Entry 5GXZ (X-ray diffraction, 2.05 A resolution); this record covers chains A and B.

# Chain A (and B)
Molecule: Glucanase
Source organism: Clostridium thermocellum
Notes: EC 3.2.1.-; chain B of this document is another copy of the same molecule, construct and numbering; everything in this record applies to it too
UniProtKB: Q9AJF8 (Q9AJF8_CLOTM); numbering as in UniProt (aligned over 28-628)
Sequence (610 residues; numbered 27 to 636; the number before each row is that of its first residue):
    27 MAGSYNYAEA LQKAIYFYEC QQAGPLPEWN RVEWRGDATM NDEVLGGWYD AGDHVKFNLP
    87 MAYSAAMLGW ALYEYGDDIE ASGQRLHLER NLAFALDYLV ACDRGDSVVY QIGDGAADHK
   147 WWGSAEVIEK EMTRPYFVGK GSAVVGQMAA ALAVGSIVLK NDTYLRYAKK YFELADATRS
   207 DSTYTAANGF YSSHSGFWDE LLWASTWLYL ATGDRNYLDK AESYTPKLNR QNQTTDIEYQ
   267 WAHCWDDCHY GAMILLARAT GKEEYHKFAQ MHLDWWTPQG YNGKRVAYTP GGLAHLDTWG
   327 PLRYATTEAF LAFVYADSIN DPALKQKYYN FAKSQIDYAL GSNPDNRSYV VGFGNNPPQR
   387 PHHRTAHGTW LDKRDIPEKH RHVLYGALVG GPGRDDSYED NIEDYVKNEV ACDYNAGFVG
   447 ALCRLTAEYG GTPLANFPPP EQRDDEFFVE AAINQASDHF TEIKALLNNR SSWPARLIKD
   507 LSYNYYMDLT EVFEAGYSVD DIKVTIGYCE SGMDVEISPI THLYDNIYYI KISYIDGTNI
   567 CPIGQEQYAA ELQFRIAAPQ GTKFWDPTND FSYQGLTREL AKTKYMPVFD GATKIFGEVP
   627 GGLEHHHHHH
Unresolved in the structure: 27-29, 629-636
Sequence notes: initiating methionine (27); engineered mutation Thr251 (Ile in Q9AJF8); expression tag (629-636)
Ion coordination: Ca2+ site 1: Ser221, Gly222, Asp225, Glu226, Asp272; Ca2+ site 2: Asp514, Glu517, Asp592, Asn595, Asp596

# How chain A and chain B interact
Contacting residue pairs - 34 pairs, chain A then chain B:
  Lys505(A) with Gln586(B)
  Lys529(A) with Glu542(B), salt bridge
  Thr531(A) with Asp540(B), hydrogen bond; Val541(B); Ile561(B)
  Ile532(A) with Cys535(B), hydrophobic; Met539(B); Asp540(B); Val541(B), hydrogen bond (backbone-backbone)
  Gly533(A) with Glu536(B); Ser537(B); Gly538(B), hydrogen bond (backbone-backbone); Met539(B)
  Tyr534(A) with Cys535(B); Ser537(B)
  Cys535(A) with Ile532(B), hydrophobic; Tyr534(B); Cys535(B), disulfide
  Glu536(A) with Gly533(B)
  Ser537(A) with Gly533(B); Tyr534(B)
  Gly538(A) with Gly533(B), hydrogen bond (backbone-backbone)
  Met539(A) with Ile532(B); Gly533(B)
  Asp540(A) with Thr531(B), hydrogen bond; Ile532(B); Arg581(B), salt bridge
  Val541(A) with Thr531(B); Ile532(B), hydrogen bond (backbone-backbone)
  Glu542(A) with Lys529(B), salt bridge; Val530(B); Thr531(B)
  Ile561(A) with Lys529(B); Thr531(B)
Also at the interface, not in a pair above, chain A (17 interface residues in all): Val530, Arg581
Cross-chain cystine bridges: Cys535(A)-Cys535(B)

# In short
The chain A/chain B interface involves 17 residues from each chain, with 1 disulfide bond, 6 hydrogen bonds
and 3 salt bridges. Among the polar pairs are Lys529(A)-Glu542(B), Asp540(A)-Arg581(B) and
Thr531(A)-Asp540(B). Ser221(A), Gly222(A), Asp225(A), Glu226(A) and Asp272(A) form the Ca2+ site 1.
Chain A and chain B are both Glucanase (Clostridium thermocellum); the structure, Crystal structure of
endoglucanase CelQ from Clostridium thermocellum complexed with cellobiose and cellotriose, was determined by
X-ray diffraction, deposited together with 5GXX, 5GXY, 5GY0 and 5GY1.
